PDB entry 7TBE | X-ray diffraction, 3.35 A resolution | chain A

# Chain A
Molecule: Plasmepsin X
From: Plasmodium vivax
Notes: EC 3.4.23.1
UniProtKB: A0A1G4H6I9 (A0A1G4H6I9_PLAVI); numbering as in UniProt (aligned over 184-545)
Sequence (379 residues; row label = number of the first residue in the row):
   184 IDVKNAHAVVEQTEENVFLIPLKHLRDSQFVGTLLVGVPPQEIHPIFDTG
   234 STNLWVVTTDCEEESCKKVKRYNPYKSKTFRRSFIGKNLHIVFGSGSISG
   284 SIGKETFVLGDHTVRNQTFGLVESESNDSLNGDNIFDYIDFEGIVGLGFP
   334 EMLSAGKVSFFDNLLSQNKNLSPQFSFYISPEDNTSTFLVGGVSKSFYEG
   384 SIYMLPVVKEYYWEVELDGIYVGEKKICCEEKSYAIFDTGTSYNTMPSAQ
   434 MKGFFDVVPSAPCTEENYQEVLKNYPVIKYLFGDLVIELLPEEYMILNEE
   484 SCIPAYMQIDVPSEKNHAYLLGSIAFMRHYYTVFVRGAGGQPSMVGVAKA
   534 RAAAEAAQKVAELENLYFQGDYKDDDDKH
Disordered / not traced: 184-185, 311-316, 549-562
Cystine bridges: Cys-244/Cys-249, Cys-411/Cys-412, Cys-446/Cys-485
Covalent attachments: N-acetylglucosamine (NAG) linked to Asn-299
Differences from the reference sequence: expression tag (546-562)
Small-molecule neighbours: WM4 (I0I; 3-[(R)-[(2E,4S)-2-imino-4-methyl-6-oxo-4-(propan-2-yl)-1,3-diazinan-1-yl](phenyl)methyl]-N-[(1S)-1-phenylethyl]benzamide): Ile-229, Asp-231, Gly-233, Ser-234, Phe-276, Ser-278, Ile-318, Phe-319, Ile-322, Phe-324, Ile-327, Tyr-395, Asp-421, Gly-423, Thr-424, Met-490, Ile-492, Val-494, Leu-503

# Overview
Bound to chain A: WM4. Covalently linked N-acetylglucosamine: at Asn-299.
Chain A is Plasmepsin X (Plasmodium vivax); the structure, Crystal structure of Plasmepsin X from Plasmodium
vivax in complex with WM4, was determined by X-ray diffraction, deposited together with 7TBB, 7TBC and 7TBD.
